PDB entry 8GAS | electron microscopy, 4.04 A resolution (low resolution: residue-level contacts below are approximate; hydrogen-bond / salt-bridge calls are withheld) | chains F and I of the 12 polymer chains in the assembly

[Chain F]
Molecule: vFP48.02 light chain
From: Mus musculus
Notes: fragment: Fab
Sequence (112 residues; each row starts with the number of its first residue; a row labelled like 27A-27E holds insertion residues (27A, then the next letters in order)):
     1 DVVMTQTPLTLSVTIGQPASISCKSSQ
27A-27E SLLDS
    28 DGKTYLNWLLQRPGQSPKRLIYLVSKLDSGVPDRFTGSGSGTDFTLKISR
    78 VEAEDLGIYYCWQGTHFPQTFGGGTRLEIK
Cystine bridges: Cys-23/Cys-88

[Chain I]
Molecule: vFP48.02 heavy chain
From: Mus musculus
Notes: fragment: Fab
Sequence (122 residues; each row starts with the number of its first residue; a row labelled like 82A-82C holds insertion residues (82A, then the next letters in order)):
     1 QVQLQQPGAEFVKPGASVRMSCKASGYTFTSYWIAWVKQRPGQGLEWIGD
    51 IY
   52A P
    53 GSGYTNYNGKFKNRATLTVDTSSNTAYMQL
82A-82C SSL
    83 TSEDSAVYYCTRGGTTFV
100A-100E AEPWL
   101 AYWGQGTLVAVSA
Unresolved in the structure: 113
Cystine bridges: Cys-22/Cys-92

[Chain F / chain I interface]
Residue-residue contacts - 22 pairs, chain F then chain I:
  Tyr-32(F) / Val-100(I)
  Tyr-32(F) / Glu-100B(I)
  Asn-34(F) / Trp-100D(I)
  Leu-36(F) / Leu-100E(I)
  Gln-38(F) / Gln-39(I)
  Ser-43(F) / Gly-104(I)
  Ser-43(F) / Gln-105(I)
  Pro-44(F) / Tyr-91(I)
  Pro-44(F) / Trp-103(I)
  Arg-46(F) / Trp-100D(I)
  Arg-46(F) / Leu-100E(I)
  Arg-46(F) / Ala-101(I)
  Tyr-49(F) / Glu-100B(I)
  Tyr-87(F) / Gly-44(I)
  Tyr-87(F) / Leu-45(I)
  Trp-89(F) / Trp-100D(I)
  Gln-96(F) / Trp-47(I)
  Gln-96(F) / Trp-100D(I)
  Gln-96(F) / Leu-100E(I)
  Phe-98(F) / Leu-45(I)
  Phe-98(F) / Glu-46(I)
  Phe-98(F) / Trp-47(I)
Other interface residues (no listed pair), chain F (13 interface residues in all): Pro-95
Other interface residues (no listed pair), chain I (18 interface residues in all): Val-37, Gln-43, Asn-60, Ala-100A

[Overview]
The interface between chain F and chain I involves 13 residues on one side and 18 on the other.
Here chain F is vFP48.02 light chain and chain I is vFP48.02 heavy chain, both from Mus musculus. Entry 8GAS
(vFP48.02 Fab in complex with BG505 DS-SOSIP Env trimer) was determined by electron microscopy (same
publication as 8FR6, 8G85, 8G9X and 8G9Y).
